8I9X - chains C1 and LC of the 60 polymer chains in the assembly; structure by electron microscopy, 2.80 A resolution.

Chain C1:
Molecule: 3341-nt RNA strand
Source organism: Chaetomium thermophilum
Sequence (3341 nucleotides; numbered 1 to 3341; the number before each row is that of its first residue):
     1 GGUUGACCUC GGAUCAGGUA GGAGGACCCG CUGAACUUAA GCAUAUCAAU AAGCGGAGGA
    61 AAAGAAACCA ACAGGGAUUG CCCUAGUAAC GGCGAGUGAA GCGGCAACAG CUCAAAUUUG
   121 AAAGCUGGCU UCGGCCCGCG UUGUAAUUUG GAGAGGAUGC UUUGGGCGAG GCUCCUUCUG
   181 AGUUCCCUGG AACGGGACGC CACAGAGGGU GAGAGCCCCG UAUAGUUGGA AGCCAAGCCU
   241 GUGUAAAGCU CCUUCGACGA GUCGAGUAGU UUGGGAAUGC UGCUCAAAAU GGGAGGUAAA
   301 UUUCUUCUAA AGCUAAAUAC CGGCCAGAGA CCGAUAGCGC ACAAGUAGAG UGAUCGAAAG
   361 AUGAAAAGCA CUUUGAAAAG AGGGUUAAAU AGCACGUGAA AUUGUUGAAA GGGAAGCGCU
   421 UGUGACCAGA CUUGCGCCCG GCGGAUCAUC CGGUGUUCUC ACCGGUGCAC UCCGCCGGGC
   481 UCAGGCCAGC AUCGGUUCUG GCGGGGGGAU AAAGGCCCAG GGAAUGUGGC UCCUCCGGGA
   541 GUGUUAUAGC CCUGGGUGUA AUACCCUCGC CGGGACCGAG GACCGCGCUC UGCAAGGAUG
   601 CUGGCGUAAU GGUCACCAGC GACCCGUCUU GAAACACGGA CCAAGGAGUC AAGGUUUUGC
   661 GCGAGUGUUU GGGUGUAAAA CCCGCACGCG UAAUGAAAGU GAACGUAGGU GAGAGCUUCG
   721 GCGCAUCAUC GACCGAUCCU GAUGUAUUCG GAUGGAUUUG AGUAGGAGCG UUAAGCCUUG
   781 GACCCGAAAG AUGGUGAACU AUGCUUGGAU AGGGUGAAGC CAGAGGAAAC UCUGGUGGAG
   841 GCUCGCAGCG GUUCUGACGU GCAAAUCGAU CGUCAAAUCU GAGCAUGGGG GCGAAAGACU
   901 AAUCGAACCA UCUAGUAGCU GGUUACCGCC GAAGUUUCCC UCAGGAUAGC AGUGUCGACC
   961 UUCAGUUUUA UGAGGUAAAG CGAAUGAUUA GGGACUCGGG GGCGAUUUUU AGCCUUCAUC
  1021 CAUUCUCAAA CUUUAAAUAU GUAAGAAGCC CUUGUUACUU AACUGAACGU GGGCAUUCGA
  1081 AUGUAUCGAC ACUAGUGGGC CAUUUUUGGU AAGCAGAACU GGCGAUGCGG GAUGAACCGA
  1141 ACGCGGGGUU AAGGUGCCGG AGUGGACGCU CAUCAGACAC CACAAAAGGC GUUAGUACAU
  1201 CUUGACAGCA GGACGGUGGC CAUGGAAGUC GGAAUCCGCU AAGGACUGUG UAACAACUCA
  1261 CCUGCCGAAU GUACUAGCCC UGAAAAUGGA UGGCGCUCAA GCGUCCCACC CAUACCCCGC
  1321 CCUCAGGGUA GAAACGAUGC CCUGAGGAGU AGGCGGCCGU GGAGGUCAGU GACGAAGCCU
  1381 AGGGCGUGAG CCCGGGUCGA ACGGCCUCUA GUGCAGAUCU UGGUGGUAGU AGCAAAUACU
  1441 UCAAUGAGAA CUUGAAGGAC CGAAGUGGGG AAAGGUUCCA UGUGAACAGC GGUUGGACAU
  1501 GGGUUAGUCG AUCCUAAGCC AUAGGGAAGU UCCGUUUCAA AGGGGCACUC GUGCCCCGUG
  1561 UGGCGAAAGG GAAGCCGGUU AAUAUUCCGG CACCUGGAUG UGGGUUUUGC GCGGCAACGC
  1621 AACUGAACGC GGAGACGACG GCGGGGGCCC CGGGCAGAGU UCUCUUUUCU UCUUAACGGU
  1681 CUAUCACCCU GGAAACAGUU UGUCUGGAGA UAGGGUUUAA UGGCCGGAAG AGCCCGACAC
  1741 UUCUGUCGGG UCCGGUGCGC UCUCGACGUC CCUUGAAAAU CCGCGGGAGG GAAUAAUUCU
  1801 CACGCCAGGU CGUACUCAUA ACCGCAGCAG GUCCCCAAGG UGAACAGCCU CUGGUUGAUA
  1861 GAACAAUGUA GAUAAGGGAA GUCGGCAAAA UAGAUCCGUA ACUUCGGGAA AAGGAUUGGC
  1921 UCUAAGGGUU GGGCACGUUG GGCUUUGGGC GGACGCCCUG GGAGCAGAGG GCCUCUAGCC
  1981 GGGCAACCGG CCGGCGGCCC UCAGCACCCG GGGUUGAAGC CCUUAGCAGG CUUCGGCCGU
  2041 CCGGCGUGCG GUUAACAACC AACUUAGAAC UGGUACGGAC AGGGGGAAUC UGACUGUCUA
  2101 AUUAAAACAU AGCAUUGCGA UGGCCAGAAA GUGGUGUUGA CGCAAUGUGA UUUCUGCCCA
  2161 GUGCUCUGAA UGUCAAAGUG AAGAAAUUCA ACCAAGCGCG GGUAAACGGC GGGAGUAACU
  2221 AUGACUCUCU UAAGGUAGCC AAAUGCCUCG UCAUCUAAUU AGUGACGCGC AUGAAUGGAU
  2281 UAACGAGAUU CCCACUGUCC CUAUCUACUA UCUAGCGAAA CCACAGCCAA GGGAACGGGC
  2341 UUGGCAAAAU CAGCGGGGAA AGAAGACCCU GUUGAGCUUG ACUCUAGUUU GACAUUGUGA
  2401 AAAGACAUAG GAGGUGUAGA AUAGGUGGGA GCUUCGGCGC CAGUGAAAUA CCACUACUCC
  2461 UAUUGUUUUU UUACUUAUUC AAUGAAGCGG GGCUGGACUU GCGUCCAACU UCUGGAGUUA
  2521 AGGUCCUUCG CGGGCCGACC CGGGUUGAAG ACAUUGUCAG GUGGGGAGUU UGGCUGGGGC
  2581 GGCACAUCUG UUAAACCAUA ACGCAGGUGU CCUAAGGGGG GCUCAUGGAG AACAGAAAUC
  2641 UCCAGUAGAA CAAAAGGGUA AAAGUCCCCU UGAUUUUGAU UUUCAGUGUG AAUACAAACC
  2701 AUGAAAGUGU GGCCUAUCGA UCCUUUAGUC CCUCGAAAUU UGAGGCUAGA GGUGCCAGAA
  2761 AAGUUACCAC AGGGAUAACU GGCUUGUGGC GGCCAAGCGU UCAUAGCGAC GUCGCUUUUU
  2821 GAUCCUUCGA UGUCGGCUCU UCCUAUCAUA CCGAAGCAGA AUUCGGUAAG CGUUGGAUUG
  2881 UUCACCCACU AAUAGGGAAC GUGAGCUGGG UUUAGACCGU CGUGAGACAG GUUAGUUUUA
  2941 CCCUACUGAU GAACUCGUCG CAAUGGUAAU UCAGCUUAGU ACGAGAGGAA CCGCUGAUUC
  3001 AGAUAAUUGG UUUUUGCGGU UGUCCGACCG GGCAGUGCCG CGAAGCUACC AUCUGCUGGA
  3061 UAAUGGCUGA ACGCCUCUAA GUCAGAAUCC AUGCCAGAAC GCGACGAUAC UACCCGCACG
  3121 UUGUAGACGU AUAAGAAUAG GCUCCGGCCU CGUAUCCUAG CAGGCGAUUC CUCCGCCGGC
  3181 CUCGAAGUGG CCGUCGGUAA UUCGCGUAUU GCAAUUUAGA CACGCGCGGG AUCAAAUCCU
  3241 UUGCAGACGA CUUAGAUGUG CGAAAGGGUC CUGUAAGCAG UAGAGUAGCC UUGUUGUUAC
  3301 GAUCUGCUGA GGGUAAGCCC UCCUUCGCCU AGAUUUCCCA G
Unresolved in the structure: 1-2, 693-706, 847-854, 865-867, 901-905, 987-1028, 1887-1894, 1904-2070, 2082, 2093-2283, 2485-2545, 2571-2721, 2753-2756, 2801-2804, 2822-2828, 2833, 2909-2914, 2937-2940, 3338-3341

Chain LC:
Protein: 60S ribosomal protein L4-like protein
Source organism: Chaetomium thermophilum
UniProt: G0SFC3 (G0SFC3_CHATD); numbering as in UniProt (aligned over 1-365)
Chain sequence (365 residues; numbered 1 to 365; the number before each row is that of its first residue):
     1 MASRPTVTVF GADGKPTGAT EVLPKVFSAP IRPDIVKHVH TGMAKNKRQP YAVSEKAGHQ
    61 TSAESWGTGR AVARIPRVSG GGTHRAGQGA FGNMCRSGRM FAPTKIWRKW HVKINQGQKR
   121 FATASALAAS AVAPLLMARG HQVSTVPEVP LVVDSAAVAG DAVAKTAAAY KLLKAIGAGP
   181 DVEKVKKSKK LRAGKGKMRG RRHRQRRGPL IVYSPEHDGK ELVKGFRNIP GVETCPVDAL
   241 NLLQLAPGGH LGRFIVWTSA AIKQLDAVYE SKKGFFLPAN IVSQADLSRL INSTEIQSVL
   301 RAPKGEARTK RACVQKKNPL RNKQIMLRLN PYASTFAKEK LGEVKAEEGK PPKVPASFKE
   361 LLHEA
Unresolved in the structure: 1-3

How chain C1 and chain LC interact:
Residue-residue contacts (288):
  A202(C1) - Thr166(LC)  base contact
  A202(C1) - Tyr170(LC)  base contact
  A202(C1) - Asn228(LC)  hydrogen bond to the base
  C203(C1) - Ala164(LC)  sugar contact
  C203(C1) - Thr166(LC)  hydrogen bond to the phosphate
  C203(C1) - Lys224(LC)  base contact
  C203(C1) - Arg227(LC)  phosphate contact
  A204(C1) - Thr166(LC)  phosphate contact
  A204(C1) - Arg227(LC)  salt bridge to the phosphate
  A204(C1) - Asn228(LC)  phosphate contact
  G205(C1) - Lys186(LC)  hydrogen bond to the base
  G205(C1) - Asn228(LC)  hydrogen bond to the sugar
  G205(C1) - Pro230(LC)  sugar contact
  G208(C1) - Arg202(LC)  salt bridge to the phosphate
  C321(C1) - Glu55(LC)  base contact
  C321(C1) - Lys56(LC)  hydrogen bond to the base
  A328(C1) - Gln49(LC)  hydrogen bond to the sugar
  G329(C1) - Gln49(LC)  hydrogen bond to the sugar
  G329(C1) - Tyr51(LC)  base contact
  A330(C1) - Ala44(LC)  hydrogen bond to the base
  A330(C1) - Lys45(LC)  base contact
  A330(C1) - Arg48(LC)  phosphate contact
  A330(C1) - Gln49(LC)  hydrogen bond to the phosphate
  A330(C1) - Arg201(LC)  sugar contact
  C331(C1) - Tyr51(LC)  sugar contact
  C331(C1) - Arg199(LC)  salt bridge to the phosphate
  C331(C1) - Arg201(LC)  salt bridge to the phosphate
  C332(C1) - Arg199(LC)  salt bridge to the phosphate
  G333(C1) - Lys195(LC)  salt bridge to the phosphate
  G333(C1) - Met198(LC)  base contact
  G333(C1) - Arg199(LC)  salt bridge to the phosphate
  U335(C1) - Arg96(LC)  hydrogen bond to the sugar
  A336(C1) - Ser97(LC)  hydrogen bond to the phosphate
  C338(C1) - Val53(LC)  phosphate contact
  C338(C1) - Ser54(LC)  hydrogen bond to the phosphate
  C338(C1) - Ala57(LC)  phosphate contact
  C338(C1) - Gln60(LC)  hydrogen bond to the sugar
  G339(C1) - Lys56(LC)  phosphate contact
  G339(C1) - Ala57(LC)  phosphate contact
  G339(C1) - Gly58(LC)  hydrogen bond to the phosphate
  G339(C1) - Gln60(LC)  phosphate contact
  A347(C1) - Thr83(LC)  hydrogen bond to the base
  G348(C1) - Gly82(LC)  hydrogen bond to the sugar
  A349(C1) - Gly82(LC)  sugar contact
  C355(C1) - Ser79(LC)  hydrogen bond to the sugar
  C355(C1) - Gly80(LC)  sugar contact
  G356(C1) - Thr61(LC)  hydrogen bond to the phosphate
  G356(C1) - Ser62(LC)  hydrogen bond to the phosphate
  G356(C1) - Val78(LC)  phosphate contact
  G356(C1) - Thr83(LC)  sugar contact
  G356(C1) - Arg85(LC)  phosphate contact
  A357(C1) - Thr83(LC)  sugar contact
  A357(C1) - His84(LC)  sugar contact
  A357(C1) - Arg85(LC)  salt bridge to the phosphate
  A358(C1) - His84(LC)  sugar contact
  A358(C1) - Arg96(LC)  salt bridge to the phosphate
  A359(C1) - Arg96(LC)  salt bridge to the phosphate
  G494(C1) - Gln315(LC)  hydrogen bond to the sugar
  G494(C1) - Lys317(LC)  hydrogen bond to the sugar
  G494(C1) - Asn322(LC)  hydrogen bond to the phosphate
  G495(C1) - Gln315(LC)  sugar contact
  G495(C1) - Lys316(LC)  phosphate contact
  G495(C1) - Lys317(LC)  phosphate contact
  G495(C1) - Asn322(LC)  hydrogen bond to the phosphate
  U496(C1) - Asn318(LC)  phosphate contact
  U496(C1) - Arg321(LC)  salt bridge to the phosphate
  U497(C1) - Arg321(LC)  hydrogen bond to the base
  G503(C1) - Glu343(LC)  hydrogen bond to the base
  G504(C1) - Gly342(LC)  hydrogen bond to the base
  G504(C1) - Glu343(LC)  hydrogen bond to the sugar
  G505(C1) - Glu343(LC)  sugar contact
  G505(C1) - Val344(LC)  hydrogen bond to the sugar
  G505(C1) - Lys345(LC)  phosphate contact
  G506(C1) - Val344(LC)  sugar contact
  G506(C1) - Lys345(LC)  phosphate contact
  G506(C1) - Ala346(LC)  hydrogen bond to the phosphate
  A509(C1) - Val354(LC)  phosphate contact
  A509(C1) - Phe358(LC)  sugar contact
  A509(C1) - Lys359(LC)  base contact
  A509(C1) - Leu362(LC)  base contact
  A509(C1) - His363(LC)  base contact
  U510(C1) - Pro351(LC)  base contact
  U510(C1) - Pro352(LC)  base contact
  U510(C1) - Val354(LC)  phosphate contact
  U559(C1) - Glu348(LC)  hydrogen bond to the base
  U559(C1) - Gly349(LC)  hydrogen bond to the base
  U559(C1) - Lys350(LC)  phosphate contact
  U559(C1) - Pro351(LC)  sugar contact
  C568(C1) - Phe336(LC)  phosphate contact
  C568(C1) - Gly342(LC)  sugar contact
  C568(C1) - Glu343(LC)  base contact
  C570(C1) - Lys323(LC)  phosphate contact
  A579(C1) - Gln315(LC)  base contact
  G580(C1) - Arg311(LC)  hydrogen bond to the sugar
  C584(C1) - Lys310(LC)  base contact
  G585(C1) - Arg328(LC)  base contact
  C586(C1) - Arg328(LC)  hydrogen bond to the base
  G587(C1) - Gln324(LC)  hydrogen bond to the base
  G587(C1) - Arg328(LC)  sugar contact
  C588(C1) - Gln324(LC)  sugar contact
  C588(C1) - Leu327(LC)  phosphate contact
  U589(C1) - Leu327(LC)  base contact
  A594(C1) - Gln324(LC)  sugar contact
  A595(C1) - Lys317(LC)  salt bridge to the phosphate
  A595(C1) - Asn322(LC)  hydrogen bond to the phosphate
  A595(C1) - Gln324(LC)  sugar contact
  A595(C1) - Arg328(LC)  hydrogen bond to the phosphate
  G596(C1) - Lys310(LC)  hydrogen bond to the base
  G596(C1) - Ala312(LC)  sugar contact
  G596(C1) - Val314(LC)  sugar contact
  G596(C1) - Lys317(LC)  salt bridge to the phosphate
  G596(C1) - Arg328(LC)  salt bridge to the phosphate
  G597(C1) - Arg311(LC)  hydrogen bond to the base
  G597(C1) - Val314(LC)  base contact
  G597(C1) - Gln315(LC)  base contact
  G645(C1) - Met94(LC)  hydrogen bond to the base
  G646(C1) - Asn93(LC)  sugar contact
  G646(C1) - Met94(LC)  sugar contact
  A647(C1) - Asn93(LC)  hydrogen bond to the sugar
  A647(C1) - Phe101(LC)  sugar contact
  G648(C1) - Phe101(LC)  sugar contact
  U649(C1) - Phe101(LC)  sugar contact
  U649(C1) - Ala102(LC)  base contact
  C650(C1) - Trp107(LC)  hydrogen bond to the sugar
  C650(C1) - Arg108(LC)  phosphate contact
  A651(C1) - Trp107(LC)  sugar contact
  A651(C1) - Arg108(LC)  phosphate contact
  A651(C1) - Lys109(LC)  phosphate contact
  C660(C1) - Arg32(LC)  hydrogen bond to the phosphate
  C660(C1) - Asp34(LC)  sugar contact
  C660(C1) - Ile35(LC)  sugar contact
  C660(C1) - Gln118(LC)  hydrogen bond to the sugar
  G661(C1) - Arg32(LC)  salt bridge to the phosphate
  G661(C1) - Ile35(LC)  sugar contact
  G661(C1) - Gln118(LC)  sugar contact
  G663(C1) - Phe276(LC)  phosphate contact
  G667(C1) - Lys113(LC)  hydrogen bond to the sugar
  G667(C1) - Asn115(LC)  sugar contact
  U668(C1) - Gln116(LC)  hydrogen bond to the phosphate
  U668(C1) - Lys119(LC)  hydrogen bond to the base
  U669(C1) - Lys113(LC)  base contact
  U669(C1) - Ile114(LC)  hydrogen bond to the base
  U676(C1) - Tyr213(LC)  hydrogen bond to the base
  U676(C1) - Lys220(LC)  salt bridge to the phosphate
  U676(C1) - Val223(LC)  base contact
  U676(C1) - Thr234(LC)  hydrogen bond to the base
  U676(C1) - Cys235(LC)  base contact
  U676(C1) - Pro236(LC)  base contact
  A678(C1) - Gln49(LC)  hydrogen bond to the base
  A679(C1) - Asn46(LC)  sugar contact
  A679(C1) - Lys47(LC)  sugar contact
  A680(C1) - Met43(LC)  sugar contact
  A680(C1) - Asn46(LC)  hydrogen bond to the phosphate
  A680(C1) - Leu240(LC)  sugar contact
  A680(C1) - Asn241(LC)  hydrogen bond to the sugar
  C681(C1) - Met43(LC)  phosphate contact
  C681(C1) - Lys119(LC)  salt bridge to the phosphate
  C681(C1) - Asp238(LC)  hydrogen bond to the sugar
  C681(C1) - Ala239(LC)  sugar contact
  C681(C1) - Leu240(LC)  sugar contact
  C682(C1) - Gln116(LC)  hydrogen bond to the phosphate
  C682(C1) - Arg120(LC)  salt bridge to the phosphate
  C682(C1) - Lys272(LC)  salt bridge to the phosphate
  C683(C1) - Gln116(LC)  hydrogen bond to the phosphate
  C683(C1) - Arg120(LC)  salt bridge to the phosphate
  C683(C1) - Lys272(LC)  phosphate contact
  C683(C1) - Lys273(LC)  hydrogen bond to the phosphate
  G684(C1) - Lys273(LC)  salt bridge to the phosphate
  G770(C1) - Lys113(LC)  phosphate contact
  G770(C1) - Asn115(LC)  hydrogen bond to the sugar
  G770(C1) - Gln118(LC)  hydrogen bond to the base
  U771(C1) - His38(LC)  hydrogen bond to the sugar
  U771(C1) - Lys113(LC)  sugar contact
  U772(C1) - His38(LC)  hydrogen bond to the sugar
  U772(C1) - Val112(LC)  phosphate contact
  G781(C1) - Ala102(LC)  base contact
  G781(C1) - Pro103(LC)  base contact
  G781(C1) - Lys105(LC)  hydrogen bond to the base
  C783(C1) - Phe101(LC)  sugar contact
  C784(C1) - Asn93(LC)  hydrogen bond to the sugar
  C784(C1) - Met94(LC)  sugar contact
  C784(C1) - Phe101(LC)  sugar contact
  C785(C1) - Arg74(LC)  hydrogen bond to the sugar
  C785(C1) - Ile75(LC)  sugar contact
  C785(C1) - Pro76(LC)  phosphate contact
  C785(C1) - Phe91(LC)  phosphate contact
  C785(C1) - Met94(LC)  sugar contact
  C785(C1) - Arg99(LC)  salt bridge to the phosphate
  G786(C1) - Ser65(LC)  phosphate contact
  G786(C1) - Arg74(LC)  hydrogen bond to the sugar
  G786(C1) - Pro76(LC)  phosphate contact
  A787(C1) - Glu64(LC)  phosphate contact
  A787(C1) - Ser65(LC)  phosphate contact
  A910(C1) - Ser62(LC)  hydrogen bond to the phosphate
  A910(C1) - Ser79(LC)  phosphate contact
  A914(C1) - His59(LC)  hydrogen bond to the base
  A914(C1) - Arg99(LC)  base contact
  A914(C1) - Pro103(LC)  base contact
  G1328(C1) - Lys304(LC)  salt bridge to the phosphate
  G1328(C1) - Gly305(LC)  hydrogen bond to the phosphate
  G1328(C1) - Glu306(LC)  hydrogen bond to the sugar
  G1328(C1) - Ala307(LC)  hydrogen bond to the base
  U1329(C1) - Pro303(LC)  phosphate contact
  U1329(C1) - Lys304(LC)  hydrogen bond to the phosphate
  U1329(C1) - Gly305(LC)  sugar contact
  U1329(C1) - Glu306(LC)  sugar contact
  U1329(C1) - Ala307(LC)  sugar contact
  A1330(C1) - Leu287(LC)  base contact
  A1330(C1) - Ile291(LC)  base contact
  A1330(C1) - Asn292(LC)  hydrogen bond to the sugar
  A1330(C1) - Gln297(LC)  hydrogen bond to the sugar
  G1331(C1) - Asn292(LC)  base contact
  G1331(C1) - Thr294(LC)  hydrogen bond to the base
  G1331(C1) - Gln297(LC)  sugar contact
  A1332(C1) - Ser288(LC)  base contact
  A1332(C1) - Asn292(LC)  sugar contact
  C1341(C1) - Ala307(LC)  sugar contact
  C1341(C1) - Arg308(LC)  sugar contact
  C1341(C1) - Thr309(LC)  hydrogen bond to the sugar
  C1342(C1) - Thr309(LC)  sugar contact
  C1342(C1) - Arg311(LC)  phosphate contact
  U1343(C1) - Arg311(LC)  phosphate contact
  G1362(C1) - Gly194(LC)  phosphate contact
  G1362(C1) - Lys195(LC)  hydrogen bond to the phosphate
  G1362(C1) - Arg201(LC)  phosphate contact
  A1363(C1) - Arg192(LC)  salt bridge to the phosphate
  A1363(C1) - Gly196(LC)  phosphate contact
  A1363(C1) - Arg201(LC)  salt bridge to the phosphate
  G1364(C1) - Arg192(LC)  salt bridge to the phosphate
  G1364(C1) - Arg204(LC)  salt bridge to the phosphate
  G1364(C1) - Gly248(LC)  hydrogen bond to the sugar
  G1364(C1) - His250(LC)  base contact
  G1365(C1) - Arg139(LC)  hydrogen bond to the sugar
  G1365(C1) - Arg204(LC)  salt bridge to the phosphate
  G1365(C1) - Arg207(LC)  salt bridge to the phosphate
  G1365(C1) - Pro247(LC)  sugar contact
  G1365(C1) - Gly248(LC)  sugar contact
  G1365(C1) - His250(LC)  hydrogen bond to the sugar
  U1366(C1) - Arg139(LC)  salt bridge to the phosphate
  U1366(C1) - Arg204(LC)  base contact
  U1366(C1) - Gln205(LC)  phosphate contact
  U1366(C1) - Arg206(LC)  salt bridge to the phosphate
  U1366(C1) - Arg207(LC)  hydrogen bond to the phosphate
  C1367(C1) - Gly140(LC)  phosphate contact
  C1367(C1) - Arg206(LC)  phosphate contact
  A1368(C1) - Gln142(LC)  hydrogen bond to the base
  A1368(C1) - Lys184(LC)  sugar contact
  A1368(C1) - Ser188(LC)  sugar contact
  G1369(C1) - Lys190(LC)  base contact
  U1370(C1) - Lys190(LC)  hydrogen bond to the base
  G1371(C1) - Lys190(LC)  base contact
  A1401(C1) - Leu191(LC)  base contact
  A1401(C1) - Lys197(LC)  sugar contact
  C1402(C1) - Leu191(LC)  hydrogen bond to the base
  C1402(C1) - Arg192(LC)  phosphate contact
  C1402(C1) - Ala193(LC)  base contact
  C1402(C1) - Gly194(LC)  hydrogen bond to the phosphate
  C1402(C1) - Lys197(LC)  salt bridge to the phosphate
  G1403(C1) - Ala193(LC)  phosphate contact
  C1406(C1) - His250(LC)  hydrogen bond to the base
  U1407(C1) - Lys37(LC)  hydrogen bond to the phosphate
  C1408(C1) - Lys37(LC)  salt bridge to the phosphate
  C1408(C1) - Thr41(LC)  phosphate contact
  C1408(C1) - Lys45(LC)  phosphate contact
  U1409(C1) - Lys45(LC)  salt bridge to the phosphate
  G1411(C1) - Tyr51(LC)  hydrogen bond to the phosphate
  G1411(C1) - Val53(LC)  base contact
  G1411(C1) - Met100(LC)  base contact
  G1411(C1) - Arg108(LC)  salt bridge to the phosphate
  A1417(C1) - Met94(LC)  base contact
  U1418(C1) - Thr68(LC)  base contact
  U1418(C1) - Arg70(LC)  hydrogen bond to the base
  U1418(C1) - Ala71(LC)  base contact
  U1418(C1) - Val72(LC)  hydrogen bond to the base
  U1418(C1) - Ala73(LC)  base contact
  U1418(C1) - Arg74(LC)  base contact
  C1419(C1) - Ala73(LC)  phosphate contact
  C1419(C1) - Met94(LC)  base contact
  U1420(C1) - Ala73(LC)  phosphate contact
  U1420(C1) - Arg77(LC)  salt bridge to the phosphate
  U1420(C1) - Gly89(LC)  phosphate contact
  U1420(C1) - Met94(LC)  sugar contact
  U1420(C1) - Cys95(LC)  sugar contact
  U1420(C1) - Arg96(LC)  hydrogen bond to the sugar
  U1421(C1) - Gln88(LC)  hydrogen bond to the phosphate
  U1421(C1) - Gly89(LC)  phosphate contact
  U1421(C1) - Arg96(LC)  sugar contact
  G1422(C1) - Gln88(LC)  hydrogen bond to the phosphate
Interface residues without a listed pair, chain C1 (128 interface residues in all): G207, G215, A222, G337, G507, G556, C593, A652, G659, C662, A773, U911, G1327, C1340, A1410
Interface residues without a listed pair, chain LC (177 interface residues in all): His40, Pro50, Gly81, Gly87, Gly92, Gly98, Thr104, Phe121, Lys165, Ala167, Lys187, Lys189, His203, Ile229, Leu243, Ser271, Pro278, Ser293, Ser298, Cys313, Ile325, Lys353

In short:
Chain C1 and chain LC form an interface of 128 and 177 residues respectively; the contacts include 91 hydrogen
bonds and 36 salt bridges. Polar pairs include A202(C1)-Asn228(LC), G205(C1)-Lys186(LC) and
C321(C1)-Lys56(LC).
Here chain C1 is a 3341-nt RNA strand and chain LC is 60S ribosomal protein L4-like protein, both from
Chaetomium thermophilum. Entry 8I9X (Cryo-EM structure of a Chaetomium thermophilum pre-60S ribosomal subunit
- Ytm1-1) was determined by electron microscopy together with 8I9P, 8I9T, 8I9V, 8I9W, 8I9Y, 8I9Z and 8IA0 from
the same study.
